2Q5A - chains A and B; structure by X-ray diffraction, 1.50 A resolution.

== Chain A ==
Protein: Peptidyl-prolyl cis-trans isomerase NIMA-interacting 1
Source organism: Homo sapiens
Notes: EC 5.2.1.8
UniProt: Q13526 (PIN1_HUMAN); numbering as in UniProt (aligned over 1-163)
Chain sequence (167 residues; row label = number of the first residue in the row; numbers below 1 keep their minus sign (Gly-3 is residue -3)):
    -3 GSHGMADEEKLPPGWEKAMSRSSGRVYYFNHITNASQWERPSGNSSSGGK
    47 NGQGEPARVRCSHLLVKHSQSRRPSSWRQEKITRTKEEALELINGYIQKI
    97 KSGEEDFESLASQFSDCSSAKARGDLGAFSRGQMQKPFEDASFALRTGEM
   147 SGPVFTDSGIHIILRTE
Unresolved in the structure: -3 to 6, 39-50
Sequence notes: expression tag (-3 to 0); engineered mutation Ala14 (Arg in Q13526)
Small-molecule neighbours: 3,6,9,12,15,18-hexaoxaicosane (16P): Ser16, Tyr23, Asn30, Ala31, Ser32, Gln33, Trp34, Ile93, Lys97, Met146, Ser147, Gly148
From the paper describing this entry:
  - mutagenesis - S154C: increased binding to Five residue peptide (chain B)
  - mutagenesis - R14A: increased stability (citing earlier work)
  - mutagenesis - R14A: unchanged catalytic activity (citing earlier work)
  - mutagenesis - R14A: unchanged binding to Pin1 phosphopeptide binding (WW domain) (citing earlier work)

== Chain B ==
Protein: Five residue peptide
Chain sequence (7 residues; row label = number of the first residue in the row):
   500 XFTXAQX
Unresolved in the structure: 500
Modified positions: ACE (acetyl group) at position 500, YCP ((2S)-piperidine-2-carboxylic acid) at position 503, NH2 (amino group) at position 506; Thr502 (phosphothreonine; TPO); Ala504 (beta-(2-naphthyl)-alanine; NAL)

== How chain A and chain B interact ==
Pairs across the interface (19):
  His59(A) - YCP_503(B)
  Leu61(A) - Thr502(B)
  Lys63(A) - Thr502(B)
  Arg69(A) - Thr502(B)
  Cys113(A) - Thr502(B)
  Leu122(A) - YCP_503(B)
  Leu122(A) - Ala504(B)
  Gln129(A) - Ala504(B)
  Gln129(A) - Gln505(B)  hydrogen bond (backbone-backbone)
  Met130(A) - YCP_503(B)
  Met130(A) - Ala504(B)
  Met130(A) - Gln505(B)
  Gln131(A) - YCP_503(B)  hydrogen bond (backbone-backbone)
  Gln131(A) - Ala504(B)
  Gln131(A) - Gln505(B)
  Phe134(A) - YCP_503(B)
  Ser154(A) - Thr502(B)
  Ser154(A) - YCP_503(B)
  His157(A) - YCP_503(B)
Also at the interface, not in a pair above, chain A (13 interface residues in all): Asp112
From the paper, about this interface:
  - interface residues, chain A: Leu122(A), Phe134(A)

== Summary ==
The interface between chain A and chain B involves 13 residues on one side and 4 on the other, with 2 hydrogen
bonds. The backbones hydrogen-bond at Gln129(A)-Gln505(B) and Gln131(A)-YCP_503(B). Chain A binds
3,6,9,12,15,18-hexaoxaicosane. From the paper: S154C of chain A increases binding to Five residue peptide
(chain B); interface residues Leu122(A) and Phe134(A).
Chain A is Peptidyl-prolyl cis-trans isomerase NIMA-interacting 1 (Homo sapiens) and chain B is Five residue
peptide; the structure, human Pin1 bound to L-PEPTIDE, was determined by X-ray diffraction together with 2ITK
from the same study.
